Entry 6M2C (X-ray diffraction, 2.70 A resolution); this record covers chains A and E.

Chain A:
Name: Ubiquitin-conjugating enzyme E2 D2
From: Homo sapiens
Notes: EC 2.3.2.23, 2.3.2.24
Reference sequence: P62837 (UB2D2_HUMAN); residues 1-147 here = UniProt positions 1-147
Chain sequence (149 residues; row label = number of the first residue in the row; numbers below 1 keep their minus sign (Gly-1 is residue -1)):
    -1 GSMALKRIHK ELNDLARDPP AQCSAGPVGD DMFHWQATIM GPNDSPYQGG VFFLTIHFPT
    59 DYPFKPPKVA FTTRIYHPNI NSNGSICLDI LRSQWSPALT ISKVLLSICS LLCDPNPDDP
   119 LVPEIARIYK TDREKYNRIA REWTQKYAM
Sequence notes: expression tag (-1 to 0)
From the paper describing this entry:
  - mutagenesis - S22R/N77A/C85S: increased stability
  - catalytic residues: Cys85 (citing earlier work)

Chain E:
Name: Mitochondrial ubiquitin ligase activator of NFKB 1
From: Homo sapiens
Notes: EC 2.3.2.27
Reference sequence: Q969V5 (MUL1_HUMAN); residues 298-352 here = UniProt positions 298-352
Chain sequence (55 residues; row label = number of the first residue in the row):
   298 LKSACVVCLS SFKSCVFLEC GHVCSCTECY RALPEPKKCP ICRQAITRVI PLYNS
Metal / ion sites: Zn2+ site 1: Cys302, Cys305, Cys323, Cys326; Zn2+ site 2: Cys317, His319, Cys336, Cys339
From the paper describing this entry:
  - Zn2+ coordination: Cys339

How chain A and chain E interact:
Residue-residue contacts (19; chain A residue first):
  Met1(A) - Val304(E)  hydrophobic
  Met1(A) - Cys326(E)  hydrophobic
  Arg5(A) - Val303(E)
  Arg5(A) - Val304(E)  hydrogen bond (side chain-backbone)
  Arg5(A) - Leu306(E)
  Lys8(A) - Leu306(E)
  Asp12(A) - Leu306(E)
  Phe62(A) - Ala329(E)
  Phe62(A) - Leu330(E)  hydrophobic
  Phe62(A) - Pro331(E)
  Ser91(A) - Arg340(E)  hydrogen bond (backbone-side chain)
  Gln92(A) - Arg340(E)  hydrogen bond
  Trp93(A) - Arg340(E)
  Ser94(A) - Pro337(E)  hydrogen bond (side chain-backbone)
  Ser94(A) - Arg340(E)
  Pro95(A) - Val303(E)
  Ala96(A) - Val303(E)  hydrophobic
  Ala96(A) - Pro337(E)  hydrogen bond (backbone-backbone)
  Ala96(A) - Ile338(E)  hydrophobic
Other interface residues (no listed pair), chain A (12 interface residues in all): Glu9
Other interface residues (no listed pair), chain E (11 interface residues in all): Cys305
From the paper, about this interface:
  - specific contacts: Arg5(A)-Leu306(E), Lys8(A)-Leu306(E), Glu9(A)-Leu306(E), Asp12(A)-Leu306(E), Gln92(A)-Arg340(E)
  - interface residues, chain E: Leu306(E)

Summary:
The interface between chain A and chain E involves 12 residues on one side and 11 on the other; the contacts
include 5 hydrogen bonds. Polar contacts include Arg5(A)-Val304(E), Ser91(A)-Arg340(E) and Gln92(A)-Arg340(E).
The paper describes contacts between Arg5(A) and Leu306(E), Lys8(A) and Leu306(E) and Glu9(A) and Leu306(E)
among others. From the paper: the catalytic residue Cys85(A); S22R/N77A/C85S of chain A increase stability.
Chain A is Ubiquitin-conjugating enzyme E2 D2 and chain E is Mitochondrial ubiquitin ligase activator of NFKB
1, both from Homo sapiens; the structure, Distinct mechanism of MUL1-RING domain simultaneously recruiting E2
enzyme and the substrate p53-TAD domain, was determined by X-ray diffraction, deposited together with 6M2D and
7BOL.
